3TRP - chain A; structure by X-ray diffraction, 1.88 A resolution.

# Chain A
Protein: Calsequestrin-1
Source organism: Oryctolagus cuniculus
UniProtKB: P07221 (CASQ1_RABIT); residues 1-353 here correspond to UniProt positions 29-381 (UniProt number = residue number + 28)
Chain sequence (353 residues; each row starts with the number of its first residue):
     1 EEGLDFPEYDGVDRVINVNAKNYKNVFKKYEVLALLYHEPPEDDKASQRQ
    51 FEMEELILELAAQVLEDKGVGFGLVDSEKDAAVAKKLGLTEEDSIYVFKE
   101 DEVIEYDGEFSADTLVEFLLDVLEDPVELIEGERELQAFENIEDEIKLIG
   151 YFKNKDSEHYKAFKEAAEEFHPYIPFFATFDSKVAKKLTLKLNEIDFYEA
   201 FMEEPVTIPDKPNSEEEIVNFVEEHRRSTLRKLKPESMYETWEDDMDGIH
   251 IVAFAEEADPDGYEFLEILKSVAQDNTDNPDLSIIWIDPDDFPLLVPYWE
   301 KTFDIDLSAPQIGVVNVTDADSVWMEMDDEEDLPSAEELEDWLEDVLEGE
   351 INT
Ion coordination: Ca2+ site 1: N17, V18, L74, D80; Ca2+ site 2: E109, D291; Ca2+ site 3: D121, E236; Na+ site 1 near P172 (its only coordinating residue here); Ca2+ site 4 near T189 (its only coordinating residue here); Ca2+ site 5: E199, T229, T277; Ca2+ site 6: D210, P212, E217; Na+ site 2 near D288 (its only coordinating residue here)
UniProt features mapped onto this chain:
  - modified residue: Y9 (Phosphotyrosine), S47 (Phosphoserine), T90 (Phosphothreonine), S182 (Phosphoserine)
  - glycosylation: N316 (N-linked (GlcNAc...) asparagine)
Reported in the primary citation:
  - Ca2+ coordination: N17, V18, L74, D80, T189, E199, D210, P212, E217, T229, T277
  - contacts within the chain: K232-D288

# Overview
N17, V18, L74 and D80 form the Ca2+ site 1. E109 and D291 form the Ca2+ site 2. From the paper: Ca2+
coordination by N17, V18 and L74 among others; contacts within the chain involving D288 and K232.
Chain A is Calsequestrin-1 (Oryctolagus cuniculus); the structure, Crystal structure of recombinant rabbit
skeletal calsequestrin, was determined by X-ray diffraction (same publication as 3UOM).
